PDB entry 7U0X | electron microscopy, 3.82 A resolution | chains A and C of the 7 polymer chains in the assembly

# Chain A (and C)
Protein: Spike glycoprotein
Organism: Severe acute respiratory syndrome coronavirus 2
Notes: chain C of this document is another copy of the same molecule, construct and numbering; everything in this record applies to it too
UniProt: P0DTC2 (SPIKE_SARS2); residues 1-1208 here = UniProt positions 1-1208
Chain sequence (1208 residues; each row starts with the number of its first residue):
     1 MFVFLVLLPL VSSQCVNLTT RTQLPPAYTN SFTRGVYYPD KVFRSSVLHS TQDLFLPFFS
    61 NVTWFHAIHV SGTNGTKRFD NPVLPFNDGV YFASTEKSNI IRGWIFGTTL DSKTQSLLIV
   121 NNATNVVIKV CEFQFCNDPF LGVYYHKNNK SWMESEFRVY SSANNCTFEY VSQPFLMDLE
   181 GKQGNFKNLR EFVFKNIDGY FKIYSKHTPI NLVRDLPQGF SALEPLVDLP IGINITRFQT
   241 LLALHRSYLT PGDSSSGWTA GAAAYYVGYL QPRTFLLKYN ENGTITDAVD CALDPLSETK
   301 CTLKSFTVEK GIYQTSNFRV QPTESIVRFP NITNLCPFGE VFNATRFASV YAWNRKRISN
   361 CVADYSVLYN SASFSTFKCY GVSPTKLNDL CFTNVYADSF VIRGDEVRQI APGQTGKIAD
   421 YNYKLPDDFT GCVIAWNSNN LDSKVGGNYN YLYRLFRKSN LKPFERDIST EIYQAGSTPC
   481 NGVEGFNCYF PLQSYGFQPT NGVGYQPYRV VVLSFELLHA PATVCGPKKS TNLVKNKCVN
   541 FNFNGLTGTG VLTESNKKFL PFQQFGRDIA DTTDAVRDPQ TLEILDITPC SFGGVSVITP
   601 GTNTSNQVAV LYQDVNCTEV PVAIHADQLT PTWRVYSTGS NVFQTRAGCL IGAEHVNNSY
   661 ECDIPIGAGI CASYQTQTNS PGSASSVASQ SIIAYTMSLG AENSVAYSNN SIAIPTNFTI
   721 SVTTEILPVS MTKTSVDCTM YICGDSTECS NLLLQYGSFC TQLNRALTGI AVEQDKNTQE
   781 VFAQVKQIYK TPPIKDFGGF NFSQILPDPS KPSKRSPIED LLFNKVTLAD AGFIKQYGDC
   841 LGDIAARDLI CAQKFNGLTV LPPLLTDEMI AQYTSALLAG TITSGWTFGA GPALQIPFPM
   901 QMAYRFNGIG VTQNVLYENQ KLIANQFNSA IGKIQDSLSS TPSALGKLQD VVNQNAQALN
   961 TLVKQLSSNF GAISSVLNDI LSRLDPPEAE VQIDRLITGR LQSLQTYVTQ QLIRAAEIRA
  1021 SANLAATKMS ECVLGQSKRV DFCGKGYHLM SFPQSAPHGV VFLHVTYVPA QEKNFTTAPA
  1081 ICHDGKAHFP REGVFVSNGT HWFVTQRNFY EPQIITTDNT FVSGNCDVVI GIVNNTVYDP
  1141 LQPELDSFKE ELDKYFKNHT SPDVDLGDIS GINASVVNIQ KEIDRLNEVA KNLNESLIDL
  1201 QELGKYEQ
Disordered / not traced: 1-13, 71-75, 624-632, 676-689, 829-851, 1150-1208 (chain C: 1-13, 179-184, 625-630, 676-689, 829-851, 1150-1208)
Disulfide bonds: C15-C136, C131-C166, C291-C301
Glycans and other covalent adducts: N-acetylglucosamine (NAG) linked to N17, N61, N165, N234, N282, N331, N343, N603, N616, N657, N709, N717, N801, N1074, N1098, N1134
Sequence notes: conflict G682 (Arg in P0DTC2), S683 (Arg in P0DTC2), S685 (Arg in P0DTC2), P817 (Phe in P0DTC2), P892 (Ala in P0DTC2), P899 (Ala in P0DTC2), P942 (Ala in P0DTC2), P986 (Lys in P0DTC2), P987 (Val in P0DTC2)
UniProt features mapped onto this chain:
  - region: N280 to C301 (Putative superantigen), R403 to D405 (Integrin-binding motif), N448 to F456 (Immunodominant HLA epitope recognized by the CD8+), P681, A684 (Putative superantigen), S816 to Y837 (Fusion peptide 1), K835 to F855 (Fusion peptide 2), D1163 to E1202 (Heptad repeat 2)
  - site: R815, S816 (Cleavage)
  - glycosylation: N17 (N-linked (GlcNAc...) (complex) asparagine), N61 (N-linked (GlcNAc...) (hybrid) asparagine), N74 (N-linked (GlcNAc...) (complex) asparagine), N122 (N-linked (GlcNAc...) (hybrid) asparagine), N149 (N-linked (GlcNAc...) (complex) asparagine), N165 (N-linked (GlcNAc...) (complex) asparagine), N234 (N-linked (GlcNAc...) (high mannose) asparagine), N282 (N-linked (GlcNAc...) (complex) asparagine), T323 (O-linked (GalNAc) threonine), S325 (O-linked (HexNAc...) serine), N331 (N-linked (GlcNAc...) (complex) asparagine), N343 (N-linked (GlcNAc...) (complex) asparagine), N603 (N-linked (GlcNAc...) (hybrid) asparagine), N616 (N-linked (GlcNAc...) (complex) asparagine), N657 (N-linked (GlcNAc...) (complex) asparagine), T676 (O-linked (GlcNAc...) threonine), T678 (O-linked (GlcNAc...) threonine), N709 (N-linked (GlcNAc...) (high mannose) asparagine), N717 (N-linked (GlcNAc...) (hybrid) asparagine), N801 (N-linked (GlcNAc...) (hybrid) asparagine) and 6 more in UniProt
  - natural variant: L5 (L5F: In strain: Iota/B.1.526), S13 (S13I: In strain: Epsilon/B.1.427/B.1.429), L18 (L18F: In strain: Beta/B.1.351, Gamma/P.1 and 1 more), T19 (T19I: In strain: Omicron/BQ.1.1, Omicron/XBB.1.5 and 1 more; T19R: In strain: Delta/B.1.617.2, Omicron/BA.2 and 4 more), T20 (T20N: In strain: Gamma/P.1), L24 to A27 (sequence variant, change not given here; In strain: Omicron/BA.2, Omicron/BA.2.12.1 and 6 more), P26 (P26S: In strain: Gamma/P.1), Q52 (Q52H: In strain: Omicron/EG.5.1), A67 (A67V: In strain: Eta/B.1.525, Omicron/BA.1), H69 to V70 (deletion: In strain: Alpha/B.1.1.7, Eta/B.1.525 and 5 more), G75 (G75V: In strain: Lambda/C.37), T76 (T76I: In strain: Lambda/C.37), 82 further natural variant entries in UniProt
  - mutagenesis: H69 to V70 (Increased incorporation of cleaved spike into virions), N121 (N121Q: Partial loss of biliverdin affinity), R190 (R190K: Partial loss of biliverdin affinity), N234 (N234Q: Increased resistance to neutralizing antibodies), N331 (N331Q: Reduced viral infectivity), N343 (N343Q: Reduced viral infectivity), L452 (L452R: Increased resistance to neutralizing antibodies. Decreases HLA binding to NF9 epitope. Increased binding affinity to human ACE2), Y453 (Y453F: Decreased HLA binding to NF9 epitope. Increased binding affinity to human ACE2), A475 (A475V: Increased resistance to neutralizing antibodies), V483 (V483A: Increased resistance to neutralizing antibodies), E484 (E484D: Increased replication in human TMEM106B overexpressing cells), F490 (F490L: Increased resistance to neutralizing antibodies and human covalescent sera neutralization), 12 further mutagenesis entries in UniProt
Reported in the primary citation:
  - mutagenesis - K417N (2-fold): decreased binding to 002-02 (from molecular simulation)

# How chain A and chain C interact
Contacting residue pairs (131):
  Y38(A) - F562(C)  hydrophobic
  K41(A) - F562(C)
  K41(A) - Q563(C)
  K41(A) - Q564(C)
  K41(A) - F565(C)
  V42(A) - Q563(C)
  V42(A) - F565(C)
  V42(A) - R567(C)
  F43(A) - K558(C)
  F43(A) - F559(C)  hydrophobic
  F43(A) - Q563(C)  hydrogen bond (backbone-side chain)
  F43(A) - F565(C)  hydrogen bond (backbone-backbone)
  F43(A) - G566(C)
  F43(A) - R567(C)  hydrogen bond (backbone-backbone)
  R44(A) - R567(C)
  V47(A) - D568(C)
  V47(A) - I569(C)  hydrophobic
  C166(A) - R357(C)
  T167(A) - R357(C)  hydrogen bond (backbone-side chain)
  F168(A) - N360(C)
  E169(A) - R357(C)  salt bridge
  E169(A) - N360(C)
  Y200(A) - P521(C)
  P225(A) - F562(C)
  P230(A) - P521(C)  hydrophobic
  N282(A) - K558(C)
  N282(A) - L560(C)
  G283(A) - L560(C)
  T284(A) - L560(C)
  D737(A) - N317(C)  hydrogen bond
  M740(A) - F592(C)  hydrophobic
  Q755(A) - S968(C)  hydrogen bond (backbone-side chain)
  Q755(A) - N969(C)  hydrogen bond
  Q755(A) - F970(C)  hydrogen bond (backbone-backbone)
  Q755(A) - G971(C)
  Y756(A) - Q965(C)
  Y756(A) - F970(C)  hydrophobic
  G757(A) - Q965(C)
  S758(A) - Q965(C)  hydrogen bond
  F759(A) - Q965(C)
  Q762(A) - T961(C)  hydrogen bond
  N764(A) - Q314(C)  hydrogen bond
  R765(A) - Q957(C)  hydrogen bond
  R765(A) - T961(C)
  Q787(A) - A701(C)
  Q787(A) - N703(C)  hydrogen bond
  I788(A) - L699(C)
  I788(A) - A701(C)  hydrogen bond (backbone-backbone)
  I788(A) - E702(C)
  I788(A) - N703(C)  hydrogen bond (backbone-backbone)
  Y789(A) - N703(C)
  K790(A) - E702(C)  salt bridge
  K790(A) - N703(C)
  K790(A) - S704(C)
  P792(A) - Y707(C)  hydrophobic
  D796(A) - Y707(C)
  F797(A) - Y707(C)
  K854(A) - F592(C)  hydrogen bond (side chain-backbone)
  K854(A) - D614(C)  hydrogen bond (side chain-backbone)
  F855(A) - F592(C)
  G857(A) - F592(C)
  L858(A) - F592(C)
  V860(A) - D614(C)
  P862(A) - A647(C)  hydrophobic
  P863(A) - G667(C)
  P863(A) - A668(C)  hydrogen bond (backbone-backbone)
  L864(A) - P665(C)  hydrophobic
  L864(A) - A668(C)
  L864(A) - G669(C)  hydrogen bond (backbone-backbone)
  L864(A) - M697(C)  hydrophobic
  L865(A) - M697(C)  hydrophobic
  T866(A) - A668(C)
  T866(A) - G669(C)
  M869(A) - G669(C)
  M869(A) - M697(C)
  M869(A) - L699(C)  hydrophobic
  Q872(A) - L699(C)
  Y873(A) - L699(C)  hydrophobic
  T883(A) - V705(C)
  T883(A) - Y707(C)
  W886(A) - Y1047(C)  hydrogen bond
  W886(A) - R1107(C)
  T887(A) - Y1047(C)
  A890(A) - K1045(C)
  A890(A) - G1046(C)  hydrogen bond (backbone-backbone)
  A890(A) - Y1047(C)  hydrophobic
  A890(A) - V1068(C)
  P892(A) - P1069(C)
  L894(A) - A713(C)
  L894(A) - P715(C)
  L894(A) - E1072(C)
  Q895(A) - A706(C)
  Q895(A) - I712(C)
  Q895(A) - A713(C)  hydrogen bond (backbone-backbone)
  I896(A) - Y707(C)
  I896(A) - I712(C)  hydrophobic
  I896(A) - R1107(C)
  P897(A) - Y707(C)  hydrophobic
  P897(A) - S708(C)
  P897(A) - N709(C)
  P897(A) - N710(C)
  P897(A) - S711(C)
  F898(A) - Y707(C)  hydrogen bond (backbone-side chain)
  M900(A) - T1077(C)
  M900(A) - V1094(C)  hydrophobic
  M900(A) - R1107(C)
  Y904(A) - R1107(C)
  Q913(A) - R1107(C)
  N914(A) - S1123(C)  hydrogen bond
  Y917(A) - P1079(C)
  Y917(A) - F1089(C)  hydrophobic
  Y917(A) - V1129(C)  hydrophobic
  E918(A) - V1128(C)
  Q920(A) - I1130(C)
  N960(A) - A570(C)
  D994(A) - R995(C)  salt bridge
  Q1002(A) - Q1002(C)  hydrogen bond
  Q1005(A) - T1006(C)
  T1009(A) - T1009(C)
  R1019(A) - E1017(C)  salt bridge
  S1030(A) - V1040(C)
  S1030(A) - D1041(C)  hydrogen bond
  E1031(A) - R1039(C)  salt bridge
  L1034(A) - V1040(C)
  R1039(A) - R1039(C)
  E1111(A) - S1123(C)
  Q1113(A) - S1123(C)
  D1118(A) - R1091(C)  salt bridge
  L1141(A) - L1141(C)  hydrophobic
  E1144(A) - L1141(C)
  F1148(A) - L1145(C)
Also at the interface, not in a pair above, chain A (97 interface residues in all): A766, T768, E773, Q779, Q784, K786, T859, L861, G889, G891, A893, T912, V963, L1012, I1013, A1016, T1027, G1035
Also at the interface, not in a pair above, chain C (96 interface residues in all): R319, N394, K557, P589, C590, S591, Q613, C662, C671, T696, G700, S1003, Q1010, I1013, N1074, A1078, P1090, G1093, N1108, F1121, V1122, D1146, K1149

# Summary
The interface between chain A and chain C involves 97 residues on one side and 96 on the other; the contacts
include 26 hydrogen bonds and 6 salt bridges. Polar pairs include E169(A)-R357(C), K790(A)-E702(C) and
D994(A)-R995(C). From the paper: K417N of chain A reduces binding to 002-02.
Chain A and chain C are both Spike glycoprotein (Severe acute respiratory syndrome coronavirus 2); the
structure, SARS-Cov2 S protein structure in complex with neutralizing monoclonal antibody 002-13, was
determined by electron microscopy.
